Entry 6K5Z (X-ray diffraction, 2.33 A resolution); this record covers chains A and B.

# Chain A (and B)
Name: Galactose-1-phosphate uridylyltransferase
Organism: Pyrobaculum aerophilum str. IM2
Notes: engineered mutation(s): F262I; chain B of this document is another copy of the same molecule, construct and numbering; everything in this record applies to it too
Reference sequence: Q8ZXN7 (Q8ZXN7_PYRAE); numbering as in UniProt (aligned over 1-318)
Sequence (318 residues; each row starts with the number of its first residue):
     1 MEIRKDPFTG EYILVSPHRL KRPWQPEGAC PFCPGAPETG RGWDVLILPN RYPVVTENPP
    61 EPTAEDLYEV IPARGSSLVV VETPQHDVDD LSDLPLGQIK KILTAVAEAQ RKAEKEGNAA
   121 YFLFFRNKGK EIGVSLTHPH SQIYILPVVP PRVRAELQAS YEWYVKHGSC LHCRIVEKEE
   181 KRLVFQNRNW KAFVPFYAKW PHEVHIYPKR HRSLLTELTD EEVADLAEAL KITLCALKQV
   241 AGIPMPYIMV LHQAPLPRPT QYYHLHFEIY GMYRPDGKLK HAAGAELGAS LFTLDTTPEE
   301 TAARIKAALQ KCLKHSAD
Not modelled in the structure: 19-23, 315-318 (chain B: 315-318)
Cystine bridges: Cys235-Cys312
Bound ions: Zn2+ site 1: Cys30, Cys33, His86, His138; Fe ion: Glu156, His252, His266, Glu268; Zn2+ site 2: Cys170, Cys173, His211, His264

# How chain A and chain B interact
Pairs across the interface (136; chain A residue first):
  Arg4(A) with Phe196(B), hydrogen bond (side chain-backbone); Pro298(B); Glu299(B), salt bridge
  Lys5(A) with Tyr197(B)
  Asp6(A) with Tyr197(B); Lys199(B), salt bridge
  Pro7(A) with Ala159(B); Tyr197(B)
  Phe8(A) with Ala155(B); Glu156(B), hydrogen bond (backbone-backbone); Ala159(B); Ser160(B); His172(B); Ile175(B), hydrophobic; Tyr197(B)
  Thr9(A) with Arg152(B)
  Glu11(A) with Arg152(B), salt bridge; Lys199(B); Phe292(B)
  Tyr12(A) with Leu291(B); Phe292(B), hydrogen bond (backbone-backbone)
  Ile13(A) with Tyr197(B); Ala198(B); Lys199(B); Phe292(B); Leu294(B), hydrophobic
  Leu14(A) with Phe292(B), hydrogen bond (backbone-backbone); Thr293(B); Leu294(B), hydrogen bond (backbone-backbone)
  Val15(A) with Leu294(B)
  Ser16(A) with Leu294(B), hydrogen bond (backbone-backbone); Asp295(B)
  Pro17(A) with Asp295(B); Thr297(B)
  His18(A) with Asp295(B), hydrogen bond (backbone-backbone)
  Glu65(A) with Arg182(B), salt bridge; Phe196(B)
  Asp66(A) with Lys178(B), salt bridge
  Leu67(A) with Leu171(B), hydrophobic; Arg174(B); Lys178(B)
  Tyr68(A) with Ile175(B); Phe196(B), hydrophobic; Tyr197(B), hydrophobic
  Val70(A) with Phe196(B), hydrophobic
  Leu123(A) with Ala289(B), hydrophobic
  Asn127(A) with Ala283(B); Gly284(B), hydrogen bond (side chain-backbone)
  Glu131(A) with His281(B), hydrogen bond (backbone-side chain)
  Ile132(A) with His281(B)
  Gly133(A) with His281(B), hydrogen bond (backbone-side chain)
  Tyr144(A) with Leu291(B), hydrophobic
  Leu146(A) with Leu291(B), hydrophobic
  Pro150(A) with Ala289(B)
  Pro151(A) with Ala289(B); Ser290(B)
  Arg152(A) with Thr9(B); Glu11(B), salt bridge; Leu287(B), hydrogen bond (side chain-backbone); Gly288(B); Ala289(B), hydrogen bond (backbone-backbone); Ser290(B)
  Ala155(A) with Phe8(B)
  Glu156(A) with Phe8(B)
  Ala159(A) with Pro7(B); Phe8(B)
  Ser160(A) with Phe8(B)
  Leu171(A) with Phe8(B), hydrophobic
  His172(A) with Phe8(B)
  Arg174(A) with Leu67(B)
  Ile175(A) with Phe8(B), hydrophobic; Leu67(B), hydrophobic; Tyr68(B)
  Glu179(A) with Tyr68(B)
  Arg182(A) with Glu65(B), salt bridge
  Phe196(A) with Arg4(B), hydrogen bond (backbone-side chain); Glu65(B); Tyr68(B), hydrophobic; Val70(B), hydrophobic
  Tyr197(A) with Lys5(B); Asp6(B); Pro7(B); Phe8(B); Ile13(B); Tyr68(B), hydrophobic
  Ala198(A) with Ile13(B)
  Lys199(A) with Asp6(B), salt bridge; Glu11(B); Ile13(B)
  Trp200(A) with Leu287(B), hydrophobic
  Ile248(A) with Ala283(B), hydrophobic; Gly284(B); Leu287(B), hydrophobic
  Val250(A) with Gly288(B)
  His252(A) with Gly288(B), hydrogen bond (side chain-backbone)
  Tyr270(A) with Leu287(B); Gly288(B)
  Asp276(A) with Leu20(B)
  His281(A) with Glu131(B), hydrogen bond (side chain-backbone); Ile132(B); Gly133(B), hydrogen bond (side chain-backbone)
  Ala283(A) with Asn127(B); Ile248(B), hydrophobic
  Gly284(A) with Asn127(B), hydrogen bond (backbone-side chain); Ile248(B)
  Leu287(A) with Arg152(B), hydrogen bond (backbone-side chain); Trp200(B), hydrophobic; Tyr270(B)
  Gly288(A) with Arg152(B); Val250(B); His252(B), hydrogen bond (backbone-side chain); Tyr270(B)
  Ala289(A) with Pro150(B); Pro151(B); Arg152(B), hydrogen bond (backbone-backbone)
  Ser290(A) with Glu11(B); Pro151(B); Arg152(B)
  Leu291(A) with Tyr12(B); Leu123(B), hydrophobic; Leu146(B), hydrophobic; Pro151(B)
  Phe292(A) with Glu11(B); Tyr12(B), hydrogen bond (backbone-backbone); Ile13(B); Leu14(B), hydrogen bond (backbone-backbone)
  Thr293(A) with Leu14(B)
  Leu294(A) with Leu14(B), hydrogen bond (backbone-backbone); Ser16(B), hydrogen bond (backbone-backbone)
  Asp295(A) with Ser16(B); Pro17(B); His18(B), hydrogen bond (backbone-backbone); Leu20(B)
  Thr297(A) with Pro17(B)
  Pro298(A) with Arg4(B)
  Glu299(A) with Arg4(B), salt bridge
Other interface residues (no listed pair), chain A (75 interface residues in all): Val54, Thr63, Phe125, Lys178, Tyr207, Met272, Arg274, Pro275, Lys278, Ala282, Ala285
Other interface residues (no listed pair), chain B (73 interface residues in all): Val15, Lys21, Val54, Thr63, Phe125, Tyr144, Trp163, Tyr207, Met272, Ala282, Ala285, Thr296

# Overview
Chain A and chain B form an interface of 75 and 73 residues respectively; the contacts include 25 hydrogen
bonds and 9 salt bridges. Among the polar pairs are Arg4(A)-Glu299(B), Asp6(A)-Lys199(B) and
Glu11(A)-Arg152(B). Cys30(A), Cys33(A), His86(A) and His138(A) coordinate Zn2+ site 1.
Chain A and chain B are both Galactose-1-phosphate uridylyltransferase (Pyrobaculum aerophilum str. IM2); the
structure, Structure of uridylyltransferase, was determined by X-ray diffraction (same publication as 6K9Z).
